PDB entry 4M2P | X-ray diffraction, 1.45 A resolution | chain A

Chain A:
Name: Recoverin
Organism: Bos taurus
UniProtKB: P21457 (RECO_BOVIN); residue numbers follow UniProt; this construct covers 2-202
Amino-acid sequence (201 residues; numbered 2 to 202; the number before each row is that of its first residue):
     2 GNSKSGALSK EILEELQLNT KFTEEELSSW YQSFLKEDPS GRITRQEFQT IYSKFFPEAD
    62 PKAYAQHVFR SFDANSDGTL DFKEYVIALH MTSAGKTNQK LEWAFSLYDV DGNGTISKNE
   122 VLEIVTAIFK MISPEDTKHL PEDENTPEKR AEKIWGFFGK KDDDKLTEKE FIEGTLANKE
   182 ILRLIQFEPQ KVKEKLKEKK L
Disordered / not traced: 2-6, 199-202
Sequence notes: engineered mutation D39 (Cys in P21457)
Metal / ion sites: Ca2+: D110, D112, N114, T116, E121
Curated features (UniProtKB/Swiss-Prot):
  - region: E189 to K192 (Interaction with GRK1), Q191 to L202 (Modulates EF-hand 3 domain calcium binding affinity)
  - binding site (Ca(2+)): D74, N76, D78, T80, E85, D110, D112, N114, T116, E121
  - site: K192 (Interaction with GRK1)
  - lipidation: G2 (N-myristoyl glycine)
From the paper describing this entry:
  - mutagenesis - C39D, P40A: decreased binding to Ca2+
  - mutagenesis - C39D: abolished binding to RGS
  - mutagenesis - P40A: unchanged binding to RGS

Overview:
D110, D112, N114, T116 and E121 coordinate Ca2+. Curated annotation (UniProt) lists 10 Ca2+-binding residues.
The paper reports that C39D and P40A reduce binding to Ca2+; C39D abolishes binding to RGS.
Chain A is Recoverin (Bos taurus); the structure, Crystal structure of a non-myristoylated C39D recoverin
mutant with one calcium ion bound to EF-hand 3, was determined by X-ray diffraction together with 4M2O, 4M2Q
and 4MLW from the same study.
